2PXQ - chains A and B; structure by X-ray diffraction, 2.50 A resolution.

== Chain A ==
Molecule: Signal recognition particle protein
Source organism: Escherichia coli
Notes: fragment: c terminal domain (residues 328-432)
UniProt: P0AGD7 (SRP54_ECOLI); the construct has insertions or renumbered stretches relative to UniProt, so the offset changes along the chain: 1-9 = UniProt 329-337; 23-82 = UniProt 371-430
Chain sequence (102 residues; numbered 1 to 82 plus 33 insertion-coded residues; 13 numbers in that range are skipped by the numbering (no residue carries them; nothing is unmodelled there); the number before each row is that of its first residue; a row labelled like 9A-9Z holds insertion residues (9A, then the next letters in order)):
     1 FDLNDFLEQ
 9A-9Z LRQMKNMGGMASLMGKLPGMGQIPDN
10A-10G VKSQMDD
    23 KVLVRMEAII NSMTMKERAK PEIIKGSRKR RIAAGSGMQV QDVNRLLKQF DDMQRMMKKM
Disordered / not traced: 9A-9Z, 10A-10G
Differences from the reference sequence: modified residue (9G, 9J, 9N, 9T, 10E, 28, 35, 37, 60, 75, 78-79, 82); engineered mutation Ser58 (Cys406 in P0AGD7)
Modified residues: Mse9G, Mse9J, Mse9N, Mse9T, Mse10E (selenomethionine); Mse28, Mse35, Mse37, Mse60, Mse75, Mse78, Mse79, Mse82 (selenomethionine; parent Met)

== Chain B ==
Molecule: 4.5 S RNA
Notes: fragment: domain iv; engineered mutation(s): C132G, U133C, A175G, G176U
Sequence (49 nucleotides; row label = number of the first residue in the row):
   130 GGGCCUGUUU ACCAGGUCAG GUCCGAAAGG AAGCAGCCAA GGCAGGUCC
Bound ions: cobalt hexammine(III) Co near G149 (its only coordinating residue here)
Ligand contacts:
  - cobalt hexammine(III) (NCO), molecule 1: G130, G131, G132, C133, G174, G175, U176, C177
  - cobalt hexammine(III) (NCO), molecule 2: U135, G136, U137, U138, A169, G170, G171, C172
  - cobalt hexammine(III) (NCO), molecule 3: C141, C142, G144, G145, U146, C163, A164, G165, C166
  - cobalt hexammine(III) (NCO), molecule 4: U146, C147, A161, G162
  - cobalt hexammine(III) (NCO), molecule 5: A148, G149, G150, U151, G162
  - cobalt hexammine(III) (NCO), molecule 6: C152, C153, G154
  - cobalt hexammine(III) (NCO), molecule 7: G154, A157, G158

== How chain A and chain B interact ==
Contacting residue pairs (28; chain A residue first):
  Ala30(A) with G149(B), hydrogen bond to the base; G150(B), sugar contact
  Asn33(A) with A148(B), hydrogen bond to the base; G149(B), hydrogen bond to the sugar; C163(B), base contact; A164(B), sugar contact
  Ser34(A) with G149(B), hydrogen bond to the base; C163(B), hydrogen bond to the sugar; A164(B), sugar contact
  Mse35(A) with A164(B), hydrogen bond to the sugar
  Thr36(A) with A140(B), sugar contact
  Lys38(A) with U139(B), salt bridge to the phosphate; A140(B), salt bridge to the phosphate
  Arg40(A) with A164(B), sugar contact
  Ser49(A) with A140(B), hydrogen bond to the base; C141(B), base contact
  Arg50(A) with A140(B), base contact
  Arg53(A) with A140(B), hydrogen bond to the base; C141(B), sugar contact; C163(B), hydrogen bond to the sugar
  Gly57(A) with G149(B), hydrogen bond to the base; G150(B), base contact; C163(B), sugar contact
  Ser58(A) with G149(B), base contact; G150(B), hydrogen bond to the sugar
  Gly59(A) with G150(B), base contact; U151(B), hydrogen bond to the sugar
  Mse60(A) with U151(B), sugar contact
Interface residues without a listed pair, chain A (17 interface residues in all): Val26, Glu29, Ala56
Interface residues without a listed pair, chain B (10 interface residues in all): G162

== Overview ==
17 residues of chain A and 10 residues of chain B are in contact, with 12 hydrogen bonds and 2 salt bridges.
Polar pairs include Ala30(A)-G149(B), Asn33(A)-A148(B) and Ser34(A)-G149(B). Chain B binds 7 copies of cobalt
hexammine(III).
Here chain A is Signal recognition particle protein (Escherichia coli) and chain B is 4.5 S RNA. Entry 2PXQ
(Variant 14 of Ribonucleoprotein Core of the E. Coli Signal Recognition Particle) was determined by X-ray
diffraction (same publication as 2PXB, 2PXD, 2PXE, 2PXF, 2PXK, 2PXL, 2PXP and 2PXT).
